1FZG - chains E and F of the 10 polymer chains in the assembly; structure by X-ray diffraction, 2.50 A resolution.

Chain E:
Molecule: Fibrinogen
From: Homo sapiens
Notes: fragment: fragment double-d
Reference sequence: P02675 (FIBB_HUMAN); residues 134-461 here correspond to UniProt positions 164-491 (UniProt number = residue number + 30)
Amino-acid sequence (328 residues; each row starts with the number of its first residue):
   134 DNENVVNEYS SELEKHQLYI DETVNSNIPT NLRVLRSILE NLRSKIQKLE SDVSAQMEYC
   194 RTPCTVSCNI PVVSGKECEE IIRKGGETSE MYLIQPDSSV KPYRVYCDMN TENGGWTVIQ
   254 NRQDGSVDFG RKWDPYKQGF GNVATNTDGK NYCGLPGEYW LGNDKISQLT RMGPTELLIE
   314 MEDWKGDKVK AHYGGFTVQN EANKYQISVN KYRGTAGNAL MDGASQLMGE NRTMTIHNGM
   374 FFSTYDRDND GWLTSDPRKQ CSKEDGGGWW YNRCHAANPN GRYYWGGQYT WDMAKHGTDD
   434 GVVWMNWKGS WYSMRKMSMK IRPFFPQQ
Not modelled in the structure: 134-163, 460-461
Curated features (UniProtKB/Swiss-Prot):
  - glycosylation: N364 (N-linked (GlcNAc...) asparagine)
Cystine bridges: C201-C286, C211-C240, C394-C407
Covalently attached groups: N-acetylglucosamine (NAG) linked to N364
Bound ions: Ca2+ site 1: D261, G263 (shared with E132(F) of chain F); Ca2+ site 2: D381, D383, W385

Chain F:
Molecule: Fibrinogen
From: Homo sapiens
Notes: fragment: fragment double-d
Reference sequence: P02679 (FIBG_HUMAN); residues 89-406 here correspond to UniProt positions 115-432 (UniProt number = residue number + 26)
Amino-acid sequence (319 residues; row label = number of the first residue in the row):
    88 KMLEEIMKYE ASILTHDSSI RYLQEIYNSN NQKIVNLKEK VAQLEAQCQE PCKDTVQIHD
   148 ITGKDCQDIA NKGAKQSGLY FIKPLKANQQ FLVYCEIDGS GNGWTVFQKR LDGSVDFKKN
   208 WIQYKEGFGH LSPTGTTEFW LGNEKIHLIS TQSAIPYALR VELEDWNGRT STADYAMFKV
   268 GPEADKYRLT YAYFAGGDAG DAFDGFDFGD DPSDKFFTSH NGMQFSTWDN DNDKFEGNCA
   328 EQDGSGWWMN KCHAGHLNGV YYQGGTYSKA STPNGYDNGI IWATWKTRWY SMKKTTMKII
   388 PFNRLTIGEG QQHHLGGAK
Not modelled in the structure: 88-108, 394-406
Curated features (UniProtKB/Swiss-Prot):
  - region: T374 to E396 (Gamma-chain polymerization, binding amino end of another fibrin alpha chain), G397 to K406 (Platelet aggregation and Staphylococcus clumping)
  - binding site (Ca(2+)): D318, D320, F322, G324
  - glycosylation: N308 (N-linked (GlcNAc...) asparagine)
  - cross-link: Q398 (Isoglutamyl lysine isopeptide (Gln-Lys) (interchain with K-432)), K406 (Isoglutamyl lysine isopeptide (Lys-Gln) (interchain with Q-424))
Cystine bridges: C153-C182, C326-C339
Bound ions: Ca2+ site 1: E132 (shared with D261(E), G263(E) of chain E); Ca2+ site 2: D294, D298; Ca2+ site 3: D318, D320, F322, G324

How chain E and chain F interact:
Residue-residue contacts (72):
  L172(E) - Y114(F)  hydrophobic
  L172(E) - N117(F)
  E173(E) - I113(F)
  L175(E) - N117(F)
  R176(E) - I113(F)
  R176(E) - S116(F)
  R176(E) - N117(F)  hydrogen bond (backbone-side chain)
  I179(E) - N117(F)
  I179(E) - N118(F)
  I179(E) - K120(F)
  I179(E) - I121(F)  hydrophobic
  Q180(E) - K120(F)  hydrogen bond
  L182(E) - L124(F)  hydrophobic
  E183(E) - K120(F)  salt bridge
  E183(E) - L124(F)
  Q189(E) - L131(F)
  M190(E) - Q134(F)  hydrogen bond
  C193(E) - Q134(F)
  C193(E) - C135(F)  hydrogen bond
  C197(E) - C139(F)  disulfide
  C197(E) - K140(F)  hydrogen bond (backbone-backbone)
  T198(E) - C139(F)
  T198(E) - K140(F)
  V199(E) - K140(F)  hydrogen bond (backbone-backbone)
  V199(E) - D141(F)
  V199(E) - T142(F)  hydrogen bond (backbone-backbone)
  S200(E) - D141(F)
  S200(E) - T142(F)  hydrogen bond
  S200(E) - V143(F)
  C201(E) - D141(F)  hydrogen bond (backbone-side chain)
  C201(E) - V143(F)
  N202(E) - V143(F)
  N202(E) - H217(F)
  N202(E) - L218(F)
  N202(E) - S219(F)
  N202(E) - P220(F)
  I203(E) - I145(F)  hydrophobic
  I203(E) - L179(F)  hydrophobic
  I203(E) - H217(F)
  I203(E) - L218(F)  hydrogen bond (backbone-backbone)
  P204(E) - G216(F)
  P204(E) - H217(F)
  V205(E) - G214(F)
  V205(E) - F215(F)
  V205(E) - G216(F)  hydrogen bond (backbone-backbone)
  V205(E) - L218(F)  hydrophobic
  V205(E) - F226(F)  hydrophobic
  V205(E) - W227(F)
  V205(E) - K232(F)
  V206(E) - G214(F)
  R216(E) - I209(F)
  K217(E) - I209(F)
  K217(E) - E213(F)  salt bridge
  G218(E) - Q210(F)  hydrogen bond (backbone-side chain)
  E220(E) - Q210(F)  hydrogen bond
  E223(E) - H217(F)  salt bridge
  L226(E) - F168(F)  hydrophobic
  Q228(E) - Q176(F)  hydrogen bond
  Q228(E) - Q177(F)
  S231(E) - N175(F)
  S231(E) - Q176(F)  hydrogen bond
  P235(E) - F168(F)  hydrophobic
  P235(E) - Q177(F)
  R237(E) - V143(F)
  R237(E) - I145(F)
  D261(E) - E132(F)
  D261(E) - Q136(F)
  R264(E) - Q136(F)  hydrogen bond (side chain-backbone)
  G274(E) - P138(F)
  N275(E) - P138(F)
  N275(E) - C139(F)  hydrogen bond (side chain-backbone)
  Y285(E) - H217(F)
Interface residues without a listed pair, chain E (40 interface residues in all): V186, M224, D230, N284
Interface residues without a listed pair, chain F (45 interface residues in all): K127, V128, Q130, L166, T224, L228, G229
Disulfides between the chains: C197(E)-C139(F)

Overview:
40 residues of chain E and 45 residues of chain F are in contact, with 1 disulfide bond, 17 hydrogen bonds and
3 salt bridges. Among the polar pairs are E183(E)-K120(F), K217(E)-E213(F) and E223(E)-H217(F). Covalently
linked N-acetylglucosamine: at N364(E).
Chain E is Fibrinogen and chain F is Fibrinogen, both from Homo sapiens; the structure, Crystal structure of
fragment D from human fibrinogen with the peptide ligand gly-his-arg-pro-amide, was determined by X-ray
diffraction, deposited together with 1FZE and 1FZF.
